8EUJ - chains C and J of the 10 polymer chains in the assembly; structure by electron microscopy, 3.36 A resolution.

# Chain C
Molecule: Histone H2A type 1
UniProtKB: Q6AZJ8 (Q6AZJ8_XENLA); residues 1-130 here = UniProt positions 1-130
Amino-acid sequence (130 residues; numbered 1 to 130; the number before each row is that of its first residue):
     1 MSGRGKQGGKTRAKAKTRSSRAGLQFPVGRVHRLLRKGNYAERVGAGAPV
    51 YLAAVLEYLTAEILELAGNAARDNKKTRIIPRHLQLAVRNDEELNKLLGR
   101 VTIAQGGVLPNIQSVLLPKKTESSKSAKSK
Not modelled in the structure: 1-15, 122-130

# Chain J
Molecule: 227-nt DNA strand
Sequence (227 nucleotides; each row starts with the number of its first residue; numbers below 1 keep their minus sign (DT-153 is residue -153)):
  -153 TCGGTACCCGGGGATCCTCTAGAGTGGGAGCTCGGAACACTATCCGACTG
  -103 GCACCGGCAAGGTCGCTGTTCAATACATGCACAGGATGTATATATCTGAC
   -53 ACGTGCCTGGAGACTAGGGAGTAATCCCCTTGGCGGTTAAAACGCGGGGG
    -3 ACAGCGCGTACGTGCGTTTAAGCGGTGCTAGAGCTGTCTACGACCAATTG
    47 AGCGGCCTCGGCACCGGGATTCTCCAG
Not modelled in the structure: -153 to -73, 73

# How chain C and chain J interact
Pairs across the interface (11; chain C residue first):
  Lys16(C) with DA-43(J), phosphate contact; DG-42(J), phosphate contact
  Thr17(C) with DA-43(J), phosphate contact
  Arg18(C) with DA-43(J), salt bridge to the phosphate
  Arg21(C) with DG-42(J), salt bridge to the phosphate
  Gly29(C) with DG-44(J), phosphate contact; DA-43(J), phosphate contact
  Arg30(C) with DG-44(J), phosphate contact
  Arg33(C) with DG-45(J), phosphate contact; DG-44(J), salt bridge to the phosphate
  Arg43(C) with DG-35(J), sugar contact

# Overview
8 residues of chain C and 5 residues of chain J are in contact, with 3 salt bridges. Among the polar pairs are
Arg18(C)-DA-43(J), Arg21(C)-DG-42(J) and Arg33(C)-DG-44(J).
Here chain C is Histone H2A type 1 and chain J is a 227-nt DNA strand. Entry 8EUJ (Class2 of the
INO80-Nucleosome complex) was determined by electron microscopy together with 8ETS, 8ETT, 8ETU, 8ETV, 8ETW,
8EU9, 8EUE and 8EUF from the same study.
